8E3F - chains 7 and A of the 9 polymer chains in the assembly; structure by electron microscopy, 6.50 A resolution (low resolution: residue-level contacts below are approximate; hydrogen-bond / salt-bridge calls are withheld).

Chain 7:
Molecule: RNA with 18 nt long spacer
Sequence (35 nucleotides; each row starts with the number of its first residue):
     1 AUGUUUUUUU UUUUUUUUUU UGAUUUGGUG AGAGG
Disordered / not traced: 1-18

Chain A:
Name: DNA-directed RNA polymerase subunit beta
From: Escherichia coli
Notes: EC 2.7.7.6
UniProt: P0A8V4 (RPOB_ECO57); residue numbers follow UniProt; this construct covers 1-1342
Sequence (1342 residues; each row starts with the number of its first residue):
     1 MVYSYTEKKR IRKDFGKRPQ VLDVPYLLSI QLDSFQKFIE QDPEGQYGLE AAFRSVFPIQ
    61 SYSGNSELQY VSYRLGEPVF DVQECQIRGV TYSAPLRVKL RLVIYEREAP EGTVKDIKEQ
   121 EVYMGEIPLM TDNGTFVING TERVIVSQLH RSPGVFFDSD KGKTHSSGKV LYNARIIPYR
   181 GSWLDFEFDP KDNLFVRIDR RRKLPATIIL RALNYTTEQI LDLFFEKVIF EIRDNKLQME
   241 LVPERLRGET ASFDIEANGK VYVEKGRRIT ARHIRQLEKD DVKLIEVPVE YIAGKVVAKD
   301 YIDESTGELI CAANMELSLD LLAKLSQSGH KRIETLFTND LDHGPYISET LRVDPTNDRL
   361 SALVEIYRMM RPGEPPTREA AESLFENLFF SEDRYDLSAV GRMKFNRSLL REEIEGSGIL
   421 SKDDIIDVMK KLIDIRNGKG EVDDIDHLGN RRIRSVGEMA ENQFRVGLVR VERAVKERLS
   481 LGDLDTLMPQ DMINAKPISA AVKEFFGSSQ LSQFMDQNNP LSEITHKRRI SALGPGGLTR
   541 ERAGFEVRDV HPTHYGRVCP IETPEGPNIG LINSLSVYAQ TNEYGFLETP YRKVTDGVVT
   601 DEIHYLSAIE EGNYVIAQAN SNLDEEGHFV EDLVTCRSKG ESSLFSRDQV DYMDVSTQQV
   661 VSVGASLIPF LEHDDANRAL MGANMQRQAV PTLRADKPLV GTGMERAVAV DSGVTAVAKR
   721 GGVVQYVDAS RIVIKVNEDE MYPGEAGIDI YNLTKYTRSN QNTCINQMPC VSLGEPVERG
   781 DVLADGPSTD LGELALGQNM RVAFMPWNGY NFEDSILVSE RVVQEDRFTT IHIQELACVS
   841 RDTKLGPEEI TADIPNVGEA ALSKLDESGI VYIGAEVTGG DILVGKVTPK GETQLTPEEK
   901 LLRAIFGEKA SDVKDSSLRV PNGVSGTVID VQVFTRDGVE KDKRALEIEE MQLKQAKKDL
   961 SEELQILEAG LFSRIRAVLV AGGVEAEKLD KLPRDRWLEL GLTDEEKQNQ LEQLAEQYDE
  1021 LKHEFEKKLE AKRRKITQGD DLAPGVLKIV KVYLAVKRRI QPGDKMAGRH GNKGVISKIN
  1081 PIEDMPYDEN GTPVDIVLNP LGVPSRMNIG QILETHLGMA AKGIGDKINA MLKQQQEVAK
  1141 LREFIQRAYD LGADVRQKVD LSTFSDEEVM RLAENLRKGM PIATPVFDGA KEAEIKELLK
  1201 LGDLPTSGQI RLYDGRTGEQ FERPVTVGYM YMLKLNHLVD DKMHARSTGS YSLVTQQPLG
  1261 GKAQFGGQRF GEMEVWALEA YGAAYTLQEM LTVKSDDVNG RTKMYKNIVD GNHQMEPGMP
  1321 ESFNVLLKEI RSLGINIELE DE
Disordered / not traced: 1, 1342
UniProt features mapped onto this chain:
  - modified residue (N6-acetyllysine): Lys1022, Lys1200

Interface between chain 7 and chain A:
Contacting residue pairs - 24 pairs, chain 7 then chain A:
  U25(7) with Ser1250(A); Tyr1251(A); Leu1253(A)
  U26(7) with Ser1250(A); Leu1259(A)
  G27(7) with Leu1259(A)
  A31(7) with Gln513(A); Arg540(A)
  G32(7) with Gln513(A); Leu533(A); Arg540(A); Asn568(A); Ile572(A)
  A33(7) with Pro564(A); Asn568(A); Gln688(A); His1237(A)
  G34(7) with Asn684(A); Gln688(A); Lys1065(A); His1237(A)
  G35(7) with Glu565(A); Lys1065(A); Lys1073(A)
Interface residues without a listed pair, chain 7 (9 interface residues in all): G30
Interface residues without a listed pair, chain A (18 interface residues in all): Gln510, Ser1252

Summary:
9 residues of chain 7 face 18 of chain A across their interface.
Here chain 7 is RNA with 18 nt long spacer and chain A is DNA-directed RNA polymerase subunit beta
(Escherichia coli). Entry 8E3F (Escherichia coli Rho-dependent transcription pre-termination complex
containing 18 nt long RNA spacer, Mg-ADP-BeF3, and NusG; TEC ...) was determined by electron microscopy (same
publication as 8E3H, 8E5K, 8E5L, 8E5O, 8E5P, 8E6W and 3 further entries).
